PDB entry 1B86 | X-ray diffraction, 2.50 A resolution | chains A and C of the 4 polymer chains in the assembly

# Chain A
Molecule: Protein (hemoglobin; alpha chain)
Organism: Homo sapiens
UniProtKB: P69905 (HBA_HUMAN); numbering as in UniProt (aligned over 1-141)
Amino-acid sequence (141 residues; each row starts with the number of its first residue):
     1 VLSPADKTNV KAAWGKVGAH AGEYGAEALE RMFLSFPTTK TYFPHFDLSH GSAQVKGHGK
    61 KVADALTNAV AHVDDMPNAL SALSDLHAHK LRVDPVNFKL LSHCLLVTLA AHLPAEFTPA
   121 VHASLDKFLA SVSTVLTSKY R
Ion coordination: heme Fe: His87 (together with oxygen molecule)
Small-molecule neighbours:
  - heme (HEM): Met32, Thr39, Tyr42, Phe43, His45, Phe46, His58, Lys61, Val62, Ala65, Leu66, Leu83, Leu86, His87, Leu91, Val93, Asn97, Phe98, Leu101, Val132, Ser133, Leu136
  - oxygen molecule (OXY): Leu29, Phe43, His58, Val62, His87
Swiss-Prot annotation at these positions:
  - site: Lys61 (Not glycated)
  - natural variant: Asp6 (A6D: In J-Toronto; this construct carries the variant), Ala13 (A13D: In J-Paris 1/J-Aljezur), Glu27 (A27E: In Shenyang; this construct carries the variant), Lys61 (K61N: In Zambia; deletion: In Clinic), Asp64 (A64D: In Pontoise; this construct carries the variant), Asp75 (D75A: In Lille; D75G: In Chapel Hill; D75N: In G-Pest), Ala111 (A111D: In Petah Tikva)

# Chain C
Molecule: Protein (hemoglobin; alpha chain)
Organism: Homo sapiens
UniProtKB: P69905 (HBA_HUMAN); residues 401-541 here correspond to UniProt positions 1-141 (UniProt number = residue number - 400)
Amino-acid sequence (141 residues; each row starts with the number of its first residue):
   401 VLSPADKTNV KAAWGKVGAH AGEYGAEALE RMFLSFPTTK TYFPHFDLSH GSAQVKGHGK
   461 KVADALTNAV AHVDDMPNAL SALSDLHAHK LRVDPVNFKL LSHCLLVTLA AHLPAEFTPA
   521 VHASLDKFLA SVSTVLTSKY R
Ion coordination: heme Fe: His487 (together with oxygen molecule)
Small-molecule neighbours:
  - heme (HEM): Met432, Thr439, Tyr442, Phe443, His445, Phe446, His458, Lys461, Val462, Ala465, Leu466, Leu483, Leu486, His487, Leu491, Val493, Asn497, Phe498, Leu501, Val532, Leu536
  - oxygen molecule (OXY): Leu429, Phe443, His458, Val462, His487
Swiss-Prot annotation at these positions:
  - site: Lys461 (Not glycated)

# Chain A / chain C interface
Residue-residue contacts (4):
  Asp126(A) with Arg541(C), salt bridge
  Lys127(A) with Arg541(C), hydrogen bond (side chain-backbone)
  Arg141(A) with Asp526(C), salt bridge; Lys527(C), hydrogen bond (backbone-side chain)
Other interface residues (no listed pair), chain A (6 interface residues in all): Val1, Ala123, Ala130
Other interface residues (no listed pair), chain C (6 interface residues in all): Val401, Ala523, Ala530

# In short
The chain A/chain C interface involves 6 residues from each chain, with 2 hydrogen bonds and 2 salt bridges.
Among the polar pairs are Asp126(A)-Arg541(C), Arg141(A)-Asp526(C) and Lys127(A)-Arg541(C). Ligands of chain
A: heme and oxygen molecule. Bound to chain C: heme and oxygen molecule.
Chain A and chain C are both Protein (hemoglobin; alpha chain) (Homo sapiens); the structure, Human
deoxyhaemoglobin-2,3-diphosphoglycerate complex, was determined by X-ray diffraction.
